PDB entry 9BOG | electron microscopy, 3.99 A resolution | chains D and H of the 4 polymer chains in the assembly

# Chain D
Protein: Outer membrane usher protein FimD
From: Escherichia coli
UniProtKB: P30130 (FIMD_ECOLI); residues 1-833 here correspond to UniProt positions 46-878 (UniProt number = residue number + 45)
Amino-acid sequence (833 residues; row label = number of the first residue in the row):
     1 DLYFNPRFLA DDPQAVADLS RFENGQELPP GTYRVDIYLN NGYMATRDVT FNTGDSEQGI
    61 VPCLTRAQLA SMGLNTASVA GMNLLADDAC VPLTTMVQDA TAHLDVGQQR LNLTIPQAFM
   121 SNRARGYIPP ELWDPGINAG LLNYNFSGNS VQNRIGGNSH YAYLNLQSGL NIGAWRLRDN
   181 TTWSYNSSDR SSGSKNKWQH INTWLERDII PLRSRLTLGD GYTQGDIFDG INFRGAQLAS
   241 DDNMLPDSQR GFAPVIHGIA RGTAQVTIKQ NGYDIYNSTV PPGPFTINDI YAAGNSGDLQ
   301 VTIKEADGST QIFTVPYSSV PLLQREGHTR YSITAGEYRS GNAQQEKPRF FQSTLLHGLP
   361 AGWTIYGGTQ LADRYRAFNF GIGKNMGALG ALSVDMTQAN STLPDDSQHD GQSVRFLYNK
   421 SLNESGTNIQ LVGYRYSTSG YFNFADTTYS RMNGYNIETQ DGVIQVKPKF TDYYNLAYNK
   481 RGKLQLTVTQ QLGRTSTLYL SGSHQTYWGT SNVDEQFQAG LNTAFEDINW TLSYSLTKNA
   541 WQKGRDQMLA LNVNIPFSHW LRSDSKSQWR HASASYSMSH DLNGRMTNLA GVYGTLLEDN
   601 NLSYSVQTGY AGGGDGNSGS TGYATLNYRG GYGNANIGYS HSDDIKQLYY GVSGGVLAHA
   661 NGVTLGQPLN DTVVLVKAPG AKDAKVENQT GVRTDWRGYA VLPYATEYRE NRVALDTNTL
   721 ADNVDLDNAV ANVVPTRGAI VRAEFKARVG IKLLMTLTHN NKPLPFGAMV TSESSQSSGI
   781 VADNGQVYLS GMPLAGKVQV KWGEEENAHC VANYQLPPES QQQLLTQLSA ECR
Disordered / not traced: 1, 188-195, 453-473, 805-807
Disulfide bonds: Cys63-Cys90, Cys810-Cys832
Sequence notes: conflict Pro348 (Thr393 in P30130)

# Chain H
Protein: Type 1 fimbrin D-mannose specific adhesin
From: Escherichia coli
UniProtKB: P08191 (FIMH_ECOLI); residues 1-279 here correspond to UniProt positions 22-300 (UniProt number = residue number + 21)
Amino-acid sequence (279 residues; numbered 1 to 279; the number before each row is that of its first residue):
     1 FACKTANGTA IPIGGGSANV YVNLAPVVNV GQNLVVDLST QIFCHNDYPE TITDYVTLQR
    61 GSAYGGVLSN FSGTVKYSGS SYPFPTTSET PRVVYNSRTD KPWPVALYLT PVSSAGGVAI
   121 KAGSLIAVLI LRQTNNYNSD DFQFVWNIYA NNDVVVPTGG CDVSARDVTV TLPDYPGSVP
   181 IPLTVYCAKS QNLGYYLSGT TADAGNSIFT NTASFSPAQG VGVQLTRNGT IIPANNTVSL
   241 GAVGTSAVSL GLTANYARTG GQVTAGNVQS IIGVTFVYQ
Disulfide bonds: Cys3-Cys44, Cys161-Cys187
What the authors report for this chain:
  - conformationally variable residues (domain motion): Gly159 to Gly160
  - mutagenesis - G159A/G160A, G159DEL: unchanged binding to Outer membrane usher protein FimD (chain D)

# How chain D and chain H interact
Residue-residue contacts (42; chain D residue first):
  Asn149(D) - Val27(H)
  Tyr161(D) - Ala25(H)  hydrophobic
  Tyr163(D) - Gln32(H)
  Tyr163(D) - Asn33(H)  hydrogen bond (side chain-backbone)
  Tyr273(D) - Gly205(H)
  Tyr273(D) - Ser207(H)
  Tyr273(D) - Pro233(H)
  Asp274(D) - Gly229(H)
  Asp274(D) - Thr230(H)
  Ile275(D) - Thr230(H)
  Tyr291(D) - Asn228(H)
  Arg494(D) - Asn206(H)
  Arg494(D) - Ala234(H)
  Arg494(D) - Asn235(H)
  Thr495(D) - Asn235(H)
  Tyr499(D) - Thr237(H)
  Tyr499(D) - Gln279(H)
  Asn529(D) - Tyr196(H)
  Asn539(D) - Ser69(H)
  His571(D) - Asp167(H)  salt bridge
  Asn600(D) - Arg166(H)
  Asn600(D) - Asp167(H)  hydrogen bond
  Ser603(D) - Arg166(H)
  Ile645(D) - Asn152(H)
  Gln647(D) - Pro26(H)
  Asn670(D) - Tyr186(H)
  Asn670(D) - Thr245(H)  hydrogen bond (side chain-backbone)
  Asp671(D) - Ser246(H)  hydrogen bond
  Asn688(D) - Ala165(H)
  Asn688(D) - Val168(H)
  Asn688(D) - Thr169(H)
  Asn688(D) - Pro182(H)
  Thr690(D) - Ala165(H)  hydrogen bond (side chain-backbone)
  Thr690(D) - Arg166(H)
  Tyr704(D) - Ser164(H)
  Tyr704(D) - Thr184(H)
  Tyr704(D) - Tyr186(H)  hydrophobic
  Tyr704(D) - Ala247(H)  hydrophobic
  Thr706(D) - Thr184(H)
  Thr706(D) - Ser249(H)
  Arg709(D) - Ser249(H)  hydrogen bond
  Arg737(D) - Ser246(H)  hydrogen bond
Also at the interface, not in a pair above, chain D (36 interface residues in all): Arg125, Asn186, Asn271, Gln491, Asn522, Ala524, Glu526, Asp527, Asp615, Gln689, Ala705
Also at the interface, not in a pair above, chain H (42 interface residues in all): Leu24, Val35, Ala122, Gly123, Asn151, Ser198, Ile231, Asn236, Thr275, Val277

# In short
The interface between chain D and chain H involves 36 residues on one side and 42 on the other, with 7
hydrogen bonds and 1 salt bridge. Among the polar pairs are His571(D)-Asp167(H), Tyr163(D)-Asn33(H) and
Asn600(D)-Asp167(H). The paper reports that G159A/G160A and G159DEL of chain H leave binding to Outer membrane
usher protein FimD (chain D) unchanged; conformational variability at Gly159(H).
Here chain D is Outer membrane usher protein FimD and chain H is Type 1 fimbrin D-mannose specific adhesin,
both from Escherichia coli. Entry 9BOG (Structural basis for adhesin secretion by the outer-membrane usher in
type 1 pili) was determined by electron microscopy.
